PDB entry 9OGL | electron microscopy, 3.10 A resolution | chains H and L of the 17 polymer chains in the assembly

# Chain H
Name: 3BC315 Fab heavy chain
Organism: Homo sapiens
Notes: antibody fragment or engineered binder
Amino-acid sequence (232 residues; each row starts with the number of its first residue; a row labelled like 82A-82C holds insertion residues (82A, then the next letters in order)):
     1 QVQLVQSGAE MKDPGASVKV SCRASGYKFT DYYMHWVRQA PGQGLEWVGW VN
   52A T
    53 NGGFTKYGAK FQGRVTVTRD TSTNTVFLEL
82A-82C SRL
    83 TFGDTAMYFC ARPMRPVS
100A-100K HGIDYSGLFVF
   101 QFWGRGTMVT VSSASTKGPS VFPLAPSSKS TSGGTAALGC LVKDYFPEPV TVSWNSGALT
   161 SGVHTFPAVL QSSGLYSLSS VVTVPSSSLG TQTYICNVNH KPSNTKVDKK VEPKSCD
Unresolved in the structure: 112-217
Disulfides: Cys-22/Cys-92

# Chain L
Name: 3BC315 Fab light chain
Organism: Homo sapiens
Notes: antibody fragment or engineered binder
Amino-acid sequence (216 residues; row label = number of the first residue in the row; note: 1 number in that range is skipped by the numbering (no residue carries it; nothing is unmodelled there); a row labelled like 27A-27C holds insertion residues (27A, then the next letters in order)):
     1 QSALTQPAS
    11 VSASPGQSIT ISCSGTR
27A-27C SDV
    28 GGYDFVSWYQ QHPGKVPKLI IYEVTKRPSG IPQRFSGSKS GNTASLTISG LQADDEADYY
    88 CCSYANYD
   95A K
    96 LILGGGTKLT V
  106A L
   107 GQPKANPTVT LFPPSSEELQ ANKATLVCLI SDFYPGAVTV AWKADGSPVK AGVETTKPSK
   167 QSNNKYAASS YLSLTPEQWK SHRSYSCQVT HEGSTVEKTV APTECS
Unresolved in the structure: 1-2, 107-212
Disulfides: Cys-23/Cys-88

# How chain H and chain L interact
Contacting residue pairs (38):
  Gln-39(H) with Gln-38(L), hydrogen bond; Tyr-87(L)
  Gln-43(H) with Tyr-87(L)
  Gly-44(H) with Tyr-87(L); Gly-100(L)
  Leu-45(H) with Tyr-87(L); Leu-98(L); Gly-99(L)
  Glu-46(H) with Leu-98(L)
  Trp-47(H) with Asp-95(L); Lys-95A(L); Leu-96(L); Leu-98(L)
  Trp-50(H) with Asp-95(L)
  Lys-58(H) with Asp-95(L), salt bridge
  Phe-91(H) with Pro-44(L)
  Met-96(H) with Leu-46(L), hydrophobic; Tyr-49(L), hydrophobic
  Arg-97(H) with Tyr-49(L); Glu-50(L), salt bridge
  Ser-100F(H) with Phe-32(L); Glu-50(L)
  Phe-100I(H) with Phe-32(L), hydrophobic; Ser-34(L); Tyr-36(L); Tyr-91(L), hydrophobic; Leu-96(L), hydrophobic
  Val-100J(H) with Tyr-36(L); Leu-46(L), hydrophobic; Tyr-49(L), hydrophobic
  Phe-100K(H) with Tyr-36(L), hydrogen bond (backbone-side chain); Leu-46(L); Leu-96(L), hydrophobic
  Trp-103(H) with Tyr-36(L), hydrophobic; Val-43(L), hydrophobic; Pro-44(L)
  Gly-104(H) with Val-43(L)
  Arg-105(H) with Val-43(L)
Also at the interface, not in a pair above, chain H (21 interface residues in all): Ala-61, Tyr-100E, Gln-101
Also at the interface, not in a pair above, chain L (22 interface residues in all): Gly-41, Lys-45, Lys-53, Pro-55, Cys-89

# Summary
The interface between chain H and chain L involves 21 residues on one side and 22 on the other, with 2
hydrogen bonds and 2 salt bridges. Among the polar pairs are Lys-58(H)/Asp-95(L), Arg-97(H)/Glu-50(L) and
Gln-39(H)/Gln-38(L).
Chain H is 3BC315 Fab heavy chain and chain L is 3BC315 Fab light chain, both from Homo sapiens; the
structure, BG505 MD39.3 SOSIP.664 in complex with 3BC315, BG18 and VRC01 Fabs, was determined by electron
microscopy, deposited together with 9OGM.
